8CLJ - chains F and G of the 10 polymer chains in the assembly; structure by electron microscopy, 3.20 A resolution.

# Chain F
Name: General transcription factor 3C polypeptide 1
Source organism: Homo sapiens
Reference sequence: Q12789 (TF3C1_HUMAN); numbering as in UniProt (aligned over 1-2109)
Sequence (2158 residues; numbered 1 to 2158; the number before each row is that of its first residue):
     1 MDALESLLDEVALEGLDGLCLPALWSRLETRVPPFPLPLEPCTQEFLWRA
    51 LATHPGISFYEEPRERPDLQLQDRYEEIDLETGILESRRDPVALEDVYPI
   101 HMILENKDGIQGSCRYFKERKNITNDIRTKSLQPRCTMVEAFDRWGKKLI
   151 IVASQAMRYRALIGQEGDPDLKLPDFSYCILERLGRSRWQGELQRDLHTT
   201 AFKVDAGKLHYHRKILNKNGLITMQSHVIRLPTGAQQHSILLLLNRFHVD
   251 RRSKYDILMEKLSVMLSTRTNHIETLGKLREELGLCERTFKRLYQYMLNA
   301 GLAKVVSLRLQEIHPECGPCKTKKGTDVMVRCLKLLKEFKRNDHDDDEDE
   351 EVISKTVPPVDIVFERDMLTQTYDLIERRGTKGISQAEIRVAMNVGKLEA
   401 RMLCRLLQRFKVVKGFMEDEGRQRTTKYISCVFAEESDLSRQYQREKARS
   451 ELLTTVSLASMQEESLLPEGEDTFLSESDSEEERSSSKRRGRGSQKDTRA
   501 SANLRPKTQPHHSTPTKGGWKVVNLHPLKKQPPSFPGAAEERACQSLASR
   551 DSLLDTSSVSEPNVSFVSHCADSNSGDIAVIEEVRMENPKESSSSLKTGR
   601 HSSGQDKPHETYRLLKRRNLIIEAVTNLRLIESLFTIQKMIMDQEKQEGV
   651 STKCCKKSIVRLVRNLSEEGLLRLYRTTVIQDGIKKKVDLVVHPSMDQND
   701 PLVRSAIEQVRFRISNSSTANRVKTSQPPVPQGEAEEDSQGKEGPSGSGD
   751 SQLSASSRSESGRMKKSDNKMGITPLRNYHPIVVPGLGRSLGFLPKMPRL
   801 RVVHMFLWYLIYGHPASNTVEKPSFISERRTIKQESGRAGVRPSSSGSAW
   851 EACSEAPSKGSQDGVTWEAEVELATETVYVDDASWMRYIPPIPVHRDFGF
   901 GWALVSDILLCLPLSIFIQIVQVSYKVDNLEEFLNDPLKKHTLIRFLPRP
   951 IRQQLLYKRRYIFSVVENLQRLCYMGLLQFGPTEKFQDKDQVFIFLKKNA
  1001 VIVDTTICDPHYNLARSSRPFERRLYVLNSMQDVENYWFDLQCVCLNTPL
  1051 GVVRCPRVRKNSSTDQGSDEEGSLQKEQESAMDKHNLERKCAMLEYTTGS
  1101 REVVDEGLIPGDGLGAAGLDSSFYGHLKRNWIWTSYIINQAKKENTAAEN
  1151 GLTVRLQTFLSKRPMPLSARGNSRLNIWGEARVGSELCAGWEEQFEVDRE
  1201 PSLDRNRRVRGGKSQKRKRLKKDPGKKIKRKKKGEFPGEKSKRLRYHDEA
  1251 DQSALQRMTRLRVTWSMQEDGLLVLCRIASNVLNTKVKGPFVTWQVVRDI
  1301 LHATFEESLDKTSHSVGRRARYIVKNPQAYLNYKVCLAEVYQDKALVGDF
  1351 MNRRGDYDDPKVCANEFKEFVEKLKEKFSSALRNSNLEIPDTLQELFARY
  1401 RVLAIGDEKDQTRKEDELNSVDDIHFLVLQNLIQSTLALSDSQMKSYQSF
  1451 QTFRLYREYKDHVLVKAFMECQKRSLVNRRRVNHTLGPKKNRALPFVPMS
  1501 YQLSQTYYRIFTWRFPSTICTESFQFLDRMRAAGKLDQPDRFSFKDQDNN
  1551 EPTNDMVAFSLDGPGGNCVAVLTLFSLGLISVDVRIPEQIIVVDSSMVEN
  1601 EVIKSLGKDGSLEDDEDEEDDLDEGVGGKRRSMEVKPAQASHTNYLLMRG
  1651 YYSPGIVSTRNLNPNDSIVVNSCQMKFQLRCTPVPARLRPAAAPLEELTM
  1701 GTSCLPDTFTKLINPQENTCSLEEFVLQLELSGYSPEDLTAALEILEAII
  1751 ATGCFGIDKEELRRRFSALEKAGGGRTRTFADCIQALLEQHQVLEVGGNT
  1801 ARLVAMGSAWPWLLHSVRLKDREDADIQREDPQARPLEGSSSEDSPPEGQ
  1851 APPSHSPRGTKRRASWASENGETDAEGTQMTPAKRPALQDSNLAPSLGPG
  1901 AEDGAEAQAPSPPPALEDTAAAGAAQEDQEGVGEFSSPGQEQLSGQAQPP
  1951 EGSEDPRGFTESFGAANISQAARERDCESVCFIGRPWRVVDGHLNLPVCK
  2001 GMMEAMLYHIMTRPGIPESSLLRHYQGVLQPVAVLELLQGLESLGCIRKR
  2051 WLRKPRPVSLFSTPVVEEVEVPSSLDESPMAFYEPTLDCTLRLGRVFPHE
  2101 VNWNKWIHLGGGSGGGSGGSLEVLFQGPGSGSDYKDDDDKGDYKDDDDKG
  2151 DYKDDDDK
Disordered / not traced: 315-327, 338-355, 460-578, 586-609, 717-2158
Sequence notes: expression tag (2110-2158)
Curated features (UniProtKB/Swiss-Prot):
  - modified residue (Phosphoserine): S667, S739, S1062, S1068, S1253, S1611, S1632, S1653, S1856, S1865, S1868, S1896, S1911, S1969
  - cross-link (Glycyl lysine isopeptide (Lys-Gly)): K529 (interchain with G-Cter in SUMO2), K770 (interchain with G-Cter in SUMO2), K833 (interchain with G-Cter in SUMO2), K1142 (interchain with G-Cter in SUMO2)

# Chain G
Name: General transcription factor 3C polypeptide 4
Source organism: Homo sapiens
Notes: EC 2.3.1.48
Reference sequence: Q9UKN8 (TF3C4_HUMAN); numbering as in UniProt (aligned over 1-822)
Sequence (822 residues; row label = number of the first residue in the row):
     1 MNTADQARVGPADDGPAPSGEEEGEGGGEAGGKEPAADAAPGPSAAFRLM
    51 VTRREPAVKLQYAVSGLEPLAWSEDHRVSVSTARSIAVLELICDVHNPGQ
   101 DLVIHRTSVPAPLNSCLLKVGSKTEVAECKEKFAASKDPTVSQTFMLDRV
   151 FNPEGKALPPMRGFKYTSWSPMGCDANGRCLLAALTMDNRLTIQANLNRL
   201 QWVQLVDLTEIYGERLYETSYRLSKNEAPEGNLGDFAEFQRRHSMQTPVR
   251 MEWSGICTTQQVKHNNECRDVGSVLLAVLFENGNIAVWQFQLPFVGKESI
   301 SSCNTIESGITSPSVLFWWEYEHNNRKMSGLIVGSAFGPIKILPVNLKAV
   351 KGYFTLRQPVILWKEMDQLPVHSIKCVPLYHPYQKCSCSLVVAARGSYVF
   401 WCLLLISKAGLNVHNSHVTGLHSLPIVSMTADKQNGTVYTCSSDGKVRQL
   451 IPIFTDVALKFEHQLIKLSDVFGSVRTHGIAVSPCGAYLAIITTEGMING
   501 LHPVNKNYQVQFVTLKTFEEAAAQLLESSVQNLFKQVDLIDLVRWKILKD
   551 KHIPQFLQEALEKKIESSGVTYFWRFKLFLLRILYQSMQKTPSEALWKPT
   601 HEDSKILLVDSPGMGNADDEQQEEGTSSKQVVKQGLQERSKEGDVEEPTD
   651 DSLPTTGDAGGREPMEEKLLEIQGKIEAVEMHLTREHMKRVLGEVYLHTW
   701 ITENTSIPTRGLCNFLMSDEEYDDRTARVLIGHISKKMNKQTFPEHCSLC
   751 KEILPFTDRKQAVCSNGHIWLRCFLTYQSCQSLIYRRCLLHDSIARHPAP
   801 EDPDWIKRLLQSPCPFCDSPVF
Disordered / not traced: 1-49, 259-270, 591-662
Metal / ion sites: Zn2+ site 1: C747, C750, C764, H768; Zn2+ site 2: C788, D792, S793, C814, C817
Curated features (UniProtKB/Swiss-Prot):
  - modified residue: M1 (N-acetylmethionine), S19 (Phosphoserine), S604 (Phosphoserine), S611 (Phosphoserine), S652 (Phosphoserine)
  - cross-link (Glycyl lysine isopeptide (Lys-Gly)): K225 (interchain with G-Cter in SUMO2), K629 (interchain with G-Cter in SUMO2)

# Interface between chain F and chain G
Residue-residue contacts - 37 pairs, chain F then chain G:
  D2(F) - L771(G)
  D2(F) - Y785(G)  hydrogen bond
  D2(F) - R787(G)  salt bridge
  L4(F) - S782(G)
  L4(F) - L783(G)
  L4(F) - Y785(G)  hydrophobic
  L4(F) - R787(G)
  L37(F) - I769(G)
  P38(F) - G767(G)
  E40(F) - L749(G)
  E40(F) - H768(G)  salt bridge
  C42(F) - L749(G)
  T43(F) - L749(G)
  F46(F) - L749(G)  hydrophobic
  F46(F) - W770(G)  hydrophobic
  F46(F) - Q781(G)
  F46(F) - L783(G)  hydrophobic
  T53(F) - L783(G)
  A156(F) - Q201(G)
  R160(F) - R106(G)  hydrogen bond (side chain-backbone)
  Q165(F) - H105(G)
  Q165(F) - R106(G)  hydrogen bond (backbone-backbone)
  E166(F) - I104(G)
  E166(F) - H105(G)
  E166(F) - R106(G)
  G167(F) - R106(G)
  D168(F) - Q61(G)  hydrogen bond
  D168(F) - R106(G)  salt bridge
  P169(F) - R106(G)
  D170(F) - Y62(G)  hydrogen bond (backbone-side chain)
  D170(F) - S85(G)  hydrogen bond
  D170(F) - S108(G)  hydrogen bond
  L171(F) - Q61(G)
  N394(F) - H502(G)  hydrogen bond (side chain-backbone)
  N394(F) - V504(G)
  V395(F) - V504(G)
  G396(F) - V504(G)
Also at the interface, not in a pair above, chain F (26 interface residues in all): E5, P36, R49, A50, N219
Also at the interface, not in a pair above, chain G (25 interface residues in all): K59, V103, T107, L200

# In short
26 residues of chain F face 25 of chain G across their interface, with 8 hydrogen bonds and 3 salt bridges.
Polar contacts include D2(F)-R787(G), E40(F)-H768(G) and D168(F)-R106(G). C747(G), C750(G), C764(G) and
H768(G) form the Zn2+ site 1.
Chain F is General transcription factor 3C polypeptide 1 and chain G is General transcription factor 3C
polypeptide 4, both from Homo sapiens; the structure, TFIIIC TauB-DNA dimer, was determined by electron
microscopy (same publication as 8CLI, 8CLK and 8CLL).
